Entry 3DBM (X-ray diffraction, 2.60 A resolution); this record covers chain A.

Chain A:
Molecule: Cytochrome P450 74A2
Organism: Parthenium argentatum
Notes: EC 4.2.1.92
Reference sequence: Q40778 (C74A2_PARAR); residue numbers follow UniProt; this construct covers 1-473
Amino-acid sequence (473 residues; each row starts with the number of its first residue):
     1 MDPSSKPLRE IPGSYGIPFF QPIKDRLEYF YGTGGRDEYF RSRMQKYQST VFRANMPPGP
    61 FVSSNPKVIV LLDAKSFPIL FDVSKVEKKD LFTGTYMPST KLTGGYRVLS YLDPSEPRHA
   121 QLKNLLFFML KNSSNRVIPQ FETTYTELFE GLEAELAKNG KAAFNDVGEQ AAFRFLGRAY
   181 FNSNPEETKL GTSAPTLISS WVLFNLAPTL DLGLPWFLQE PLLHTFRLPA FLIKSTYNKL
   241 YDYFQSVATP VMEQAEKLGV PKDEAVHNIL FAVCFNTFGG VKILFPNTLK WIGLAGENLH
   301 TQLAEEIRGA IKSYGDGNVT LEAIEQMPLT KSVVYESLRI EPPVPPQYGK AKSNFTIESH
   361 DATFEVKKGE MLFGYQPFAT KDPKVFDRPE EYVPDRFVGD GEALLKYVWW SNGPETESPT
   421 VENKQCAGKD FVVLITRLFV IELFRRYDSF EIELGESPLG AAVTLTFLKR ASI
Disordered / not traced: 1-5, 473
Sequence notes: conflict Gly-105 (Ala in Q40778), Leu-294 (Val in Q40778), Tyr-392 (Phe in Q40778)
Metal / ion sites: heme Fe near Cys-426 (its only coordinating residue here)
Residues lining bound ligands:
  - heme (HEM): Lys-88, Phe-92, Leu-109, Ser-110, Leu-112, His-119, Lys-123, Leu-126, Leu-130, Tyr-180, Ala-272, Asn-276, Thr-277, Gly-280, Val-281, Leu-284, Pro-343, Val-344, Gln-347, Trp-410, Asn-412, Asn-423, Lys-424, Gln-425, Cys-426, Ala-427, Gly-428, Phe-431, Val-432
  - HO2 ((9E,11E,13S)-13-hydroxyoctadeca-9,11-dienoic acid): Ser-199, Val-202, Leu-203, Leu-206, Leu-212, Phe-275, Gly-279, Gly-280, Lys-282, Val-344, Pro-346
Swiss-Prot annotation at these positions:
  - binding site (heme b): Lys-88, His-119, Lys-123, Lys-424, Cys-426
  - binding site ((13S)-hydroperoxy-(9Z,11E)-octadecadienoate): Ser-199, Lys-282
What the authors report for this chain:
  - binding site for HO2: Ser-199, Phe-275, Lys-282, Val-344, Pro-346
  - contacts within the chain: Ser-110/Asn-276 (hydrogen bond), Ser-199/Lys-282 (hydrogen bond)
  - catalytic residues: Asn-276 (proposed by the authors, not directly observed)
  - specificity-determining residues: Arg-36 (proposed by the authors, not directly observed)

In short:
Bound to chain A: heme and compound HO2. UniProt lists 5 heme b-binding residues and
(13S)-hydroperoxy-(9Z,11E)-octadecadienoate-binding residues Ser-199 and Lys-282. From the paper: the
catalytic residue Asn-276; a binding site for HO2 at Ser-199, Phe-275 and Lys-282 among others.
Chain A is Cytochrome P450 74A2 (Parthenium argentatum); the structure, Crystal Structure of Allene oxide
synthase, was determined by X-ray diffraction, deposited together with 3DAM and 3DAN.
